5D0X - chains A and G of the 28 polymer chains in the assembly; structure by X-ray diffraction, 2.60 A resolution.

[Chain A]
Name: Proteasome subunit alpha type-2
From: Saccharomyces cerevisiae (strain ATCC 204508 / S288c)
Notes: EC 3.4.25.1
UniProtKB: P23639 (PSA2_YEAST); residues 1-250 here = UniProt positions 1-250
Sequence (250 residues; numbered 1 to 250; the number before each row is that of its first residue):
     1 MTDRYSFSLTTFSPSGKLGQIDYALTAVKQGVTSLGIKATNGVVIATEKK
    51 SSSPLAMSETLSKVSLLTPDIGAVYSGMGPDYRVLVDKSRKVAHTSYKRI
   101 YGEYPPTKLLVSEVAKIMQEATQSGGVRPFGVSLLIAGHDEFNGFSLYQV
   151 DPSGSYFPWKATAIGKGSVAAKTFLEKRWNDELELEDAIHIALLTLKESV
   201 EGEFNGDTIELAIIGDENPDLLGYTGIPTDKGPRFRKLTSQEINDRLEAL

[Chain G]
Name: Proteasome subunit alpha type-1
From: Saccharomyces cerevisiae (strain ATCC 204508 / S288c)
Notes: EC 3.4.25.1
UniProtKB: P21243 (PSA1_YEAST); residues -8 to 243 here correspond to UniProt positions 1-252 (UniProt number = residue number + 9)
Sequence (252 residues; row label = number of the first residue in the row; numbers below 1 keep their minus sign (Met-8 is residue -8)):
    -8 MSGAAAASAAGYDRHITIFSPEGRLYQVEYAFKATNQTNINSLAVRGKDC
    42 TVVISQKKVPDKLLDPTTVSYIFCISRTIGMVVNGPIPDARNAALRAKAE
    92 AAEFRYKYGYDMPCDVLAKRMANLSQIYTQRAYMRPLGVILTFVSVDEEL
   142 GPSIYKTDPAGYYVGYKATATGPKQQEITTNLENHFKKSKIDHINEESWE
   192 KVVEFAITHMIDALGTEFSKNDLEVGVATKDKFFTLSAENIEERLVAIAE
   242 QD
Unresolved in the structure: -8 to 1, 243
Metal / ion sites: Mg2+: Thr8, Tyr119, Arg122, Met125

[Chain A / chain G interface]
Residue-residue contacts - 63 pairs, chain A then chain G:
  Asp3(A) - Tyr124(G)
  Tyr5(A) - Ile7(G)
  Tyr5(A) - Ala123(G)  hydrophobic
  Tyr5(A) - Tyr124(G)  hydrophobic
  Leu9(A) - Ala123(G)  hydrophobic
  Gln20(A) - Ile9(G)
  Gln20(A) - Phe10(G)  hydrogen bond (side chain-backbone)
  Tyr23(A) - Phe10(G)
  Tyr23(A) - Ser11(G)
  Tyr23(A) - Pro12(G)  hydrophobic
  Tyr23(A) - Gly14(G)
  Ala24(A) - Phe10(G)  hydrophobic
  Thr26(A) - Pro12(G)
  Thr26(A) - Glu13(G)
  Ala27(A) - Gly14(G)
  Ser52(A) - Tyr153(G)  hydrogen bond
  Pro54(A) - Lys158(G)
  Pro54(A) - Glu174(G)
  Leu55(A) - Tyr157(G)
  Leu55(A) - Lys158(G)  hydrogen bond (backbone-backbone)
  Leu55(A) - Ala159(G)
  Leu55(A) - Thr170(G)
  Leu55(A) - Glu174(G)
  Leu55(A) - Phe177(G)  hydrophobic
  Ala56(A) - Gly156(G)
  Ala56(A) - Tyr157(G)  hydrophobic
  Met57(A) - Arg37(G)
  Met57(A) - Val155(G)
  Met57(A) - Gly156(G)  hydrogen bond (backbone-backbone)
  Met57(A) - Tyr157(G)
  Met57(A) - Lys158(G)
  Thr60(A) - Tyr146(G)
  Thr60(A) - Val155(G)
  Thr60(A) - Gly156(G)  hydrogen bond (side chain-backbone)
  Leu61(A) - Tyr153(G)  hydrophobic
  Met78(A) - Phe10(G)  hydrophobic
  Met78(A) - Leu16(G)  hydrophobic
  Pro80(A) - Gln117(G)
  Pro80(A) - Ala151(G)
  Pro80(A) - Gly152(G)
  Pro80(A) - Tyr153(G)
  Asp81(A) - Gln117(G)
  Arg83(A) - Ala113(G)  hydrogen bond (side chain-backbone)
  Arg83(A) - Asn114(G)
  Arg83(A) - Gly152(G)  hydrogen bond (side chain-backbone)
  Arg83(A) - Tyr154(G)
  Val84(A) - Asn114(G)
  Val84(A) - Gln117(G)
  Asp87(A) - Lys110(G)  salt bridge
  Asp87(A) - Asn114(G)
  Gly126(A) - Arg122(G)
  Gly126(A) - Ala123(G)  hydrogen bond (backbone-backbone)
  Val127(A) - Gln121(G)
  Val127(A) - Arg122(G)
  Arg128(A) - Thr8(G)
  Arg128(A) - Phe10(G)
  Arg128(A) - Leu16(G)
  Arg128(A) - Thr120(G)  hydrogen bond (side chain-backbone)
  Arg128(A) - Gln121(G)  hydrogen bond (backbone-backbone)
  Pro129(A) - Phe10(G)
  Pro129(A) - Gln121(G)
  Phe130(A) - Gln121(G)
  Gly131(A) - Phe10(G)
Other interface residues (no listed pair), chain A (32 interface residues in all): Met1, Thr2, Gln30, Ser53, Ala121
Other interface residues (no listed pair), chain G (34 interface residues in all): Thr160, Leu173

[Overview]
The interface between chain A and chain G involves 32 residues on one side and 34 on the other, with 10
hydrogen bonds and 1 salt bridge. Among the polar pairs are Asp87(A)-Lys110(G), Gln20(A)-Phe10(G) and
Ser52(A)-Tyr153(G). Thr8(G), Tyr119(G), Arg122(G) and Met125(G) form the Mg2+ site.
Here chain A is Proteasome subunit alpha type-2 and chain G is Proteasome subunit alpha type-1, both from
Saccharomyces cerevisiae (strain ATCC 204508 / S288c). Entry 5D0X (Yeast 20S proteasome beta5-T1S mutant in
complex with Bortezomib) was determined by X-ray diffraction, deposited together with 5CZ4, 5CZ5, 5CZ6, 5CZ7,
5CZ8, 5CZ9 and 16 further entries.
